PDB entry 6RKC | X-ray diffraction, 2.56 A resolution | chains B and C of the 4 polymer chains in the assembly

Chain B (and C):
Name: Methionine adenosyltransferase
Organism: Ureaplasma urealyticum serovar 7 str. ATCC 27819
Notes: EC 2.5.1.6; chain C of this document is another copy of the same molecule, construct and numbering; everything in this record applies to it too
UniProt: B2NE58 (B2NE58_UREUR); residues 1-376 here = UniProt positions 1-376
Amino-acid sequence (382 residues; row label = number of the first residue in the row):
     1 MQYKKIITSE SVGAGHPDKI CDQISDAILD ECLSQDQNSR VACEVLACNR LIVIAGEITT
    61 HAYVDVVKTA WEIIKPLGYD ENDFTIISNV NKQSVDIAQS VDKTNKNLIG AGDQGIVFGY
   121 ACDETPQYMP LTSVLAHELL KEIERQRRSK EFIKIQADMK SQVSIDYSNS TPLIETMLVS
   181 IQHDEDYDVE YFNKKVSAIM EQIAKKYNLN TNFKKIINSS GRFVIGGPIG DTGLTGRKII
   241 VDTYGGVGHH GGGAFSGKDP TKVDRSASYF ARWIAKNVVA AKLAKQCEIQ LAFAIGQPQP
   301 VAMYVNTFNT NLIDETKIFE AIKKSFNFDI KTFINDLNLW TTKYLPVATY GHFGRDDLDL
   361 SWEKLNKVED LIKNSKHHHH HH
Not modelled in the structure: 1-3, 378-382 (chain C: 1-2, 376-382)
Construct notes: expression tag (377-382)
Bound ions: Mg2+: Asp18 (together with (diphosphono)aminophosphonic acid); K+ site 1: Glu44 (together with (diphosphono)aminophosphonic acid) (shared with 2 residues of chain A); K+ site 2: Asp231, Thr232 (together with (diphosphono)aminophosphonic acid) (shared with 1 residue of chain A)
Small-molecule neighbours:
  - (diphosphono)aminophosphonic acid (PPK), molecule 1: His16, Asp18, Lys160, Asp231, Arg237, Lys238
  - (diphosphono)aminophosphonic acid (PPK), molecule 2: Asp113, Gly252, Gly253, Ala254, Lys258, Asp264
  - S-adenosylmethionine (SAM), molecule 1: His16, Pro17, Asp158, Lys160, Ser220, Arg222, Phe223, Ile225, Gly230, Asp231
  - S-adenosylmethionine (SAM), molecule 2: Ala42, Glu57, Gln93, Asp96, Ile97, Gly112, Asp113, Lys262, Ile295
  - S-adenosylmethionine (SAM), molecule 3: Ile58, Thr59, Thr60, His61, Ala62, Tyr63, Val64, Val66, Val90, Lys92
  - S-adenosylmethionine (SAM), molecule 4: Trp71, Glu81, Asn82

Interface between chain B and chain C:
Contacting residue pairs (25):
  Tyr63(B) with Asp65(C), hydrogen bond; Val67(C); Lys68(C); Trp71(C), hydrophobic
  Asp65(B) with Tyr63(C), hydrogen bond; Asp65(C)
  Val67(B) with Tyr63(C)
  Lys68(B) with Tyr63(C)
  Trp71(B) with Tyr63(C), hydrophobic
  Asn82(B) with Val90(C), hydrogen bond (side chain-backbone); Asn91(C); Lys92(C)
  Thr85(B) with Ile87(C); Ser88(C); Asn89(C), hydrogen bond
  Ile86(B) with Ile87(C); Ser88(C), hydrogen bond (backbone-backbone)
  Ile87(B) with Thr85(C); Ile86(C)
  Ser88(B) with Thr85(C); Ile86(C), hydrogen bond (backbone-backbone)
  Asn89(B) with Thr85(C), hydrogen bond
  Val90(B) with Asn82(C), hydrogen bond (backbone-side chain)
  Asn91(B) with Asn82(C)
  Lys92(B) with Asn82(C)
Other interface residues (no listed pair), chain C (15 interface residues in all): Glu81

Overview:
Chain B and chain C form an interface of 14 and 15 residues respectively, with 8 hydrogen bonds. Polar
contacts include Tyr63(B)-Asp65(C), Asn82(B)-Val90(C) and Thr85(B)-Asn89(C). Ligands of chain B: 4 copies of
S-adenosylmethionine and (diphosphono)aminophosphonic acid. Asp231(B) and Thr232(B) coordinate K+ site 2.
Both chains are Methionine adenosyltransferase (Ureaplasma urealyticum serovar 7 str. ATCC 27819). Entry 6RKC
(Inter-dimeric interface controls function and stability of S-methionine adenosyltransferase from U.
urealiticum) was determined by X-ray diffraction together with 6RJS, 6RK5 and 6RK7 from the same study.
